Entry 6RDS (electron microscopy, 3.80 A resolution); this record covers chains A and J of the 20 polymer chains in the assembly.

== Chain A (and J) ==
Name: Mitochondrial ATP synthase subunit c
Source organism: Polytomella sp. Pringsheim 198.80
Notes: chain J of this document is another copy of the same molecule, construct and numbering; everything in this record applies to it too
UniProt: D7P7X5 (D7P7X5_9CHLO); numbering as in UniProt (aligned over 1-127)
Chain sequence (127 residues; each row starts with the number of its first residue):
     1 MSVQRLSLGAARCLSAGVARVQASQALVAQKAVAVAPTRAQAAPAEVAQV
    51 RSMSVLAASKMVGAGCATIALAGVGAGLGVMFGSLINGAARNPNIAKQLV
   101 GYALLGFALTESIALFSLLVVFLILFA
Disordered / not traced: 1-53

== Chain A / chain J interface ==
Contacting residue pairs (79; chain A residue first):
  Val55(A) with Ala58(J)
  Leu56(A) with Ser54(J); Ala57(J); Ala58(J), hydrophobic; Met61(J), hydrophobic
  Ser59(A) with Ala58(J), hydrogen bond (side chain-backbone); Met61(J); Val62(J)
  Lys60(A) with Met61(J)
  Val62(A) with Val62(J)
  Gly63(A) with Met61(J); Val62(J); Gly65(J)
  Cys66(A) with Gly65(J); Cys66(J); Ile69(J)
  Ala67(A) with Gly65(J); Thr68(J); Ile69(J)
  Ile69(A) with Ile69(J), hydrophobic
  Ala70(A) with Thr68(J); Ile69(J); Ala72(J)
  Gly73(A) with Ala72(J); Gly75(J); Ala76(J), hydrogen bond (backbone-backbone)
  Val74(A) with Ala72(J); Gly75(J)
  Gly77(A) with Gly75(J); Ala76(J); Gly79(J)
  Val80(A) with Gly79(J); Val80(J), hydrophobic
  Met81(A) with Gly79(J); Phe82(J); Gly83(J); Ile86(J)
  Ser84(A) with Gly83(J), hydrogen bond (side chain-backbone); Ile86(J); Asn87(J)
  Leu85(A) with Ile86(J), hydrophobic
  Asn87(A) with Asn87(J), hydrogen bond
  Gly88(A) with Asn87(J), hydrogen bond (backbone-side chain); Ala90(J)
  Asn92(A) with Ala90(J), hydrogen bond (side chain-backbone)
  Ile95(A) with Pro93(J), hydrophobic
  Gln98(A) with Pro93(J); Ala96(J)
  Leu99(A) with Ile86(J); Ala90(J)
  Tyr102(A) with Leu85(J), hydrophobic; Ala96(J); Lys97(J); Val100(J)
  Ala103(A) with Ile86(J), hydrophobic
  Gly106(A) with Phe82(J)
  Leu109(A) with Phe82(J), hydrophobic; Leu104(J), hydrophobic; Phe107(J), hydrophobic
  Thr110(A) with Gly75(J), hydrogen bond (side chain-backbone); Leu78(J); Gly79(J)
  Ile113(A) with Leu71(J); Val74(J), hydrophobic; Gly75(J); Leu78(J), hydrophobic
  Phe116(A) with Leu71(J), hydrophobic; Glu111(J)
  Ser117(A) with Leu71(J)
  Leu119(A) with Leu118(J), hydrophobic
  Val120(A) with Thr68(J); Leu118(J), hydrophobic; Val121(J), hydrophobic
  Leu123(A) with Leu125(J), hydrophobic; Phe126(J), hydrophobic
  Ile124(A) with Met61(J); Ala64(J), hydrophobic; Leu125(J), hydrophobic
  Ala127(A) with Phe126(J)
Also at the interface, not in a pair above, chain A (38 interface residues in all): Leu105, Ser112
Also at the interface, not in a pair above, chain J (39 interface residues in all): Val55, Ala89, Ala114, Leu115

== Overview ==
38 residues of chain A and 39 residues of chain J are in contact; the contacts include 7 hydrogen bonds. Polar
pairs include Ser59(A)-Ala58(J), Ser84(A)-Gly83(J) and Asn87(A)-Asn87(J).
Both chains are Mitochondrial ATP synthase subunit c (Polytomella sp. Pringsheim 198.80). Entry 6RDS (Cryo-EM
structure of Polytomella F-ATP synthase, Rotary substate 1D, focussed refinement of F1 head and rotor) was
determined by electron microscopy, deposited together with 6RD4, 6RD5, 6RD6, 6RD7, 6RD8, 6RD9 and 46 further
entries.
